Entry 8WI7 (electron microscopy, 3.50 A resolution); this record covers chains a and w of the 51 polymer chains in the assembly.

# Chain a
Molecule: 16S rRNA
Source organism: Mycolicibacterium smegmatis MC2 155
Sequence (1528 nucleotides; each row starts with the number of its first residue):
     1 UUUUUGUUUGGAGAGUUUGAUCCUGGCUCAGGACGAACGCUGGCGGCGUG
    51 CUUAACACAUGCAAGUCGAACGGAAAGGCCCUUUCGGGGGUACUCGAGUG
   101 GCGAACGGGUGAGUAACACGUGGGUGAUCUGCCCUGCACUUUGGGAUAAG
   151 CCUGGGAAACUGGGUCUAAUACCGAAUACACCCUGCUGGUCGCAUGGCCU
   201 GGUAGGGGAAAGCUUUUGCGGUGUGGGAUGGGCCCGCGGCCUAUCAGCUU
   251 GUUGGUGGGGUGAUGGCCUACCAAGGCGACGACGGGUAGCCGGCCUGAGA
   301 GGGUGACCGGCCACACUGGGACUGAGAUACGGCCCAGACUCCUACGGGAG
   351 GCAGCAGUGGGGAAUAUUGCACAAUGGGCGCAAGCCUGAUGCAGCGACGC
   401 CGCGUGAGGGAUGACGGCCUUCGGGUUGUAAACCUCUUUCAGCACAGACG
   451 AAGCGCAAGUGACGGUAUGUGCAGAAGAAGGACCGGCCAACUACGUGCCA
   501 GCAGCCGCGGUAAUACGUAGGGUCCGAGCGUUGUCCGGAAUUACUGGGCG
   551 UAAAGAGCUCGUAGGUGGUUUGUCGCGUUGUUCGUGAAAACUCACAGCUU
   601 AACUGUGGGCGUGCGGGCGAUACGGGCAGACUAGAGUACUGCAGGGGAGA
   651 CUGGAAUUCCUGGUGUAGCGGUGGAAUGCGCAGAUAUCAGGAGGAACACC
   701 GGUGGCGAAGGCGGGUCUCUGGGCAGUAACUGACGCUGAGGAGCGAAAGC
   751 GUGGGGAGCGAACAGGAUUAGAUACCCUGGUAGUCCACGCCGUAAACGGU
   801 GGGUACUAGGUGUGGGUUUCCUUCCUUGGGAUCCGUGCCGUAGCUAACGC
   851 AUUAAGUACCCCGCCUGGGGAGUACGGCCGCAAGGCUAAAACUCAAAGGA
   901 AUUGACGGGGGCCCGCACAAGCGGCGGAGCAUGUGGAUUAAUUCGAUGCA
   951 ACGCGAAGAACCUUACCUGGGUUUGACAUGCACAGGACGCCGGCAGAGAU
  1001 GUCGGUUCCCUUGUGGCCUGUGUGCAGGUGGUGCAUGGCUGUCGUCAGCU
  1051 CGUGUCGUGAGAUGUUGGGUUAAGUCCCGCAACGAGCGCAACCCUUGUCU
  1101 CAUGUUGCCAGCACGUUAUGGUGGGGACUCGUGAGAGACUGCCGGGGUCA
  1151 ACUCGGAGGAAGGUGGGGAUGACGUCAAGUCAUCAUGCCCCUUAUGUCCA
  1201 GGGCUUCACACAUGCUACAAUGGCCGGUACAAAGGGCUGCGAUGCCGUGA
  1251 GGUGGAGCGAAUCCUUUCAAAGCCGGUCUCAGUUCGGAUCGGGGUCUGCA
  1301 ACUCGACCCCGUGAAGUCGGAGUCGCUAGUAAUCGCAGAUCAGCAACGCU
  1351 GCGGUGAAUACGUUCCCGGGCCUUGUACACACCGCCCGUCACGUCAUGAA
  1401 AGUCGGUAACACCCGAAGCCGGUGGCCUAACCCUUGUGGAGGGAGCCGUC
  1451 GAAGGUGGGAUCGGCGAUUGGGACGAAGUCGUAACAAGGUAGCCGUACCG
  1501 GAAGGUGCGGCUGGAUCACCUCCUUUCU
Disordered / not traced: 1-8, 1524-1528

# Chain w
Molecule: Ribosome hibernation promotion factor RafH
Source organism: Mycolicibacterium smegmatis MC2 155
UniProt: A0QZ86 (A0QZ86_MYCS2); residues 1-258 here = UniProt positions 1-258
Amino-acid sequence (264 residues; numbered 1 to 264; the number before each row is that of its first residue):
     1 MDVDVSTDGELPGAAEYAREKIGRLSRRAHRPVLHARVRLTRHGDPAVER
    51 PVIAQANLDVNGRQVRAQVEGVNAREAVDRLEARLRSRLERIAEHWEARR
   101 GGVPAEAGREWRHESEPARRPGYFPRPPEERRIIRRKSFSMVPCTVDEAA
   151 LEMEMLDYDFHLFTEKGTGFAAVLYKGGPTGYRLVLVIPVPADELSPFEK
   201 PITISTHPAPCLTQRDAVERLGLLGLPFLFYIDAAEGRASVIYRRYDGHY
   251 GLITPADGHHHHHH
Disordered / not traced: 256-264
Differences from the reference sequence: expression tag (259-264)

# Interface between chain a and chain w
Residue-residue contacts (99; chain a residue first):
  G510(a) with Pro46(w), base contact; Ala47(w), sugar contact; Glu49(w), base contact
  G673(a) with Trp96(w), hydrogen bond to the base
  U768(a) with Trp96(w), sugar contact; Glu97(w), base contact
  U769(a) with His30(w), hydrogen bond to the phosphate; His95(w), sugar contact; Glu97(w), sugar contact
  A770(a) with Arg27(w), sugar contact; Arg28(w), base contact; His30(w), salt bridge to the phosphate
  A774(a) with Glu97(w), hydrogen bond to the base
  C775(a) with Glu97(w), hydrogen bond to the base; Arg100(w), hydrogen bond to the base
  C776(a) with Arg100(w), sugar contact
  G908(a) with Arg91(w), base contact; Ala98(w), hydrogen bond to the base; Gly102(w), sugar contact; Arg112(w), hydrogen bond to the phosphate
  G909(a) with Arg112(w), salt bridge to the phosphate
  G910(a) with Trp111(w), hydrogen bond to the phosphate; Arg112(w), phosphate contact; His113(w), hydrogen bond to the phosphate
  G911(a) with Trp111(w), phosphate contact; His113(w), phosphate contact
  G935(a) with Val5(w), sugar contact; Ser6(w), phosphate contact
  G936(a) with Val5(w), sugar contact; Thr7(w), phosphate contact
  U947(a) with Arg37(w), hydrogen bond to the sugar; Arg39(w), sugar contact; Gln55(w), hydrogen bond to the sugar
  G948(a) with Arg37(w), salt bridge to the phosphate; Gln55(w), phosphate contact; Asn57(w), sugar contact; Arg66(w), hydrogen bond to the base
  A951(a) with Arg37(w), base contact
  U1032(a) with Asp45(w), sugar contact
  C1034(a) with Asp45(w), hydrogen bond to the sugar; Val48(w), base contact
  A1035(a) with Asp45(w), phosphate contact
  C1211(a) with His35(w), salt bridge to the phosphate
  A1321(a) with Leu34(w), base contact; Asn61(w), hydrogen bond to the sugar
  G1322(a) with Asn61(w), phosphate contact; Gly62(w), phosphate contact
  U1323(a) with Gly62(w), phosphate contact
  U1364(a) with His113(w), phosphate contact
  C1365(a) with His113(w), salt bridge to the phosphate; Glu114(w), sugar contact
  C1367(a) with Arg63(w), salt bridge to the phosphate
  C1383(a) with Arg66(w), base contact; Ala67(w), base contact; Gln68(w), base contact; Arg84(w), hydrogen bond to the phosphate; Arg88(w), salt bridge to the phosphate; Arg91(w), salt bridge to the phosphate
  G1384(a) with Arg84(w), salt bridge to the phosphate; Arg91(w), hydrogen bond to the base
  A1476(a) with Asn73(w), base contact; Glu76(w), hydrogen bond to the sugar; Arg80(w), hydrogen bond to the sugar
  A1477(a) with Arg75(w), sugar contact; Glu76(w), sugar contact; Asp79(w), hydrogen bond to the sugar
  G1478(a) with Asp79(w), sugar contact
  U1479(a) with Lys21(w), salt bridge to the phosphate; Arg24(w), salt bridge to the phosphate; Glu82(w), phosphate contact
  C1480(a) with Arg24(w), salt bridge to the phosphate; Arg86(w), salt bridge to the phosphate
  G1481(a) with Arg27(w), salt bridge to the phosphate; Arg28(w), salt bridge to the phosphate; Arg86(w), salt bridge to the phosphate
  U1482(a) with Glu90(w), phosphate contact
  A1487(a) with Glu110(w), base contact; Trp111(w), hydrogen bond to the base; Arg112(w), base contact
  G1488(a) with Arg91(w), base contact
  G1489(a) with Arg91(w), base contact; Gly101(w), sugar contact; Gly102(w), sugar contact
  U1490(a) with Arg100(w), phosphate contact; Gly101(w), sugar contact
  A1515(a) with Glu110(w), base contact
  U1516(a) with Glu110(w), base contact; Trp111(w), hydrogen bond to the base
  C1517(a) with Trp111(w), sugar contact
  A1518(a) with Trp111(w), stacking on the base; Ala118(w), base contact
  C1519(a) with Arg120(w), base contact
  U1521(a) with Pro121(w), base contact; Tyr123(w), base contact; Phe124(w), base contact; Pro125(w), base contact
  C1522(a) with Phe124(w), stacking on the base; Tyr246(w), sugar contact; Asp247(w), hydrogen bond to the sugar
Also at the interface, not in a pair above, chain a (52 interface residues in all): A1210, C1382, C1385, A1491, C1520
Also at the interface, not in a pair above, chain w (64 interface residues in all): Asp4, His43, Gly44, Arg50, Val72, Ser87, Pro117, Gly122

# Overview
52 residues of chain a face 64 of chain w across their interface; the contacts include 22 hydrogen bonds, 16
salt bridges and 2 aromatic stacking contacts. Polar pairs include G673(a)-Trp96(w), A774(a)-Glu97(w) and
C775(a)-Glu97(w).
Here chain a is 16S rRNA and chain w is Ribosome hibernation promotion factor RafH, both from
Mycolicibacterium smegmatis MC2 155. Entry 8WI7 (Cryo- EM structure of Mycobacterium smegmatis 70S ribosome,
bS1 and RafH) was determined by electron microscopy, deposited together with 8WHX, 8WHY, 8WI8, 8WI9, 8WIB,
8WIC, 8WID and 8WIF.
